4GK7 - chains M and b of the 34 polymer chains in the assembly; structure by X-ray diffraction, 2.80 A resolution.

# Chain M
Name: Proteasome component PRE4
Source organism: Saccharomyces cerevisiae
Notes: EC 3.4.25.1
UniProtKB: P30657 (PSB4_YEAST); residues -8 to 224 here correspond to UniProt positions 34-266 (UniProt number = residue number + 42)
Amino-acid sequence (233 residues; row label = number of the first residue in the row; numbers below 1 keep their minus sign (Thr-8 is residue -8)):
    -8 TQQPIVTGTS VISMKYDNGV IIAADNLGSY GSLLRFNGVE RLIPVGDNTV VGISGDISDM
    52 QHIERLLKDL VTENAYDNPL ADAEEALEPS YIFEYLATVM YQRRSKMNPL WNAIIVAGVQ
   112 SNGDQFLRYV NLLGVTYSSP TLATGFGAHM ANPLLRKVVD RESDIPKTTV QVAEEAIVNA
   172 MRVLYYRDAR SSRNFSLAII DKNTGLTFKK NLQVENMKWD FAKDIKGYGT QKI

# Chain b
Name: Proteasome component PRE3
Source organism: Saccharomyces cerevisiae
Notes: EC 3.4.25.1
UniProtKB: P38624 (PSB6_YEAST); residues 1-196 here correspond to UniProt positions 20-215 (UniProt number = residue number + 19)
Amino-acid sequence (196 residues; numbered 1 to 196; the number before each row is that of its first residue):
     1 TSIMAVTFKD GVILGADSRT TTGAYIANRV TDKLTRVHDK IWCCRSGSAA DTQAIADIVQ
    61 YHLELYTSQY GTPSTETAAS VFKELCYENK DNLTAGIIVA GYDDKNKGEV YTIPLGGSVH
   121 KLPYAIAGSG STFIYGYCDK NFRENMSKEE TVDFIKHSLS QAIKWDGSSG GVIRMVVLTA
   181 AGVERLIFYP DEYEQL
UniProt features mapped onto this chain:
  - active site: Thr1 (Nucleophile)
From the paper describing this entry:
  - binding site for Syringolin-glidobactin chimera: Thr1

# Interface between chain M and chain b
Residue-residue contacts (59; chain M residue first):
  Ser23(M) with Trp165(b); Asp166(b); Gly167(b), hydrogen bond (backbone-backbone)
  Leu24(M) with Phe133(b), hydrophobic; Trp165(b)
  Leu25(M) with Lys164(b); Trp165(b), hydrogen bond (backbone-backbone); Asp166(b); Gly167(b)
  Phe137(M) with Ala24(b), hydrophobic; Tyr25(b)
  Tyr176(M) with Glu194(b), hydrogen bond
  Tyr177(M) with Ile26(b); Arg29(b)
  Arg178(M) with Ala24(b); Tyr25(b); Ile26(b), hydrogen bond (backbone-backbone); Ala27(b), hydrogen bond (side chain-backbone); Arg29(b)
  Asp179(M) with Ala24(b); Ile26(b)
  Ala180(M) with Arg19(b); Ala24(b), hydrogen bond (backbone-backbone); Ile26(b), hydrophobic; Gly167(b)
  Arg181(M) with Ala24(b)
  Arg184(M) with Asp191(b), salt bridge; Glu194(b), salt bridge
  Lys209(M) with Arg29(b), hydrogen bond (backbone-side chain)
  Trp210(M) with Arg29(b); Gly171(b); Val172(b), hydrophobic; Tyr189(b); Pro190(b)
  Asp211(M) with Tyr189(b)
  Phe212(M) with Arg29(b); Val30(b), hydrophobic
  Ala213(M) with Val172(b), hydrophobic; Arg174(b), hydrogen bond (backbone-side chain); Ile187(b), hydrophobic
  Lys214(M) with Ile187(b); Tyr189(b)
  Ile216(M) with Val30(b); Arg174(b)
  Lys217(M) with Asp32(b)
  Gly218(M) with Asp32(b), hydrogen bond (backbone-side chain)
  Tyr219(M) with Thr35(b); Arg45(b); Gln53(b), hydrogen bond (side chain-backbone); Ala56(b); Asp57(b), hydrogen bond
  Gln222(M) with Asp32(b); Leu34(b); Thr35(b); Arg36(b), hydrogen bond (side chain-backbone); Trp42(b); Arg185(b)
  Ile224(M) with Trp42(b), hydrophobic; Arg185(b), hydrogen bond (backbone-side chain)
Other interface residues (no listed pair), chain M (26 interface residues in all): Arg26, Met141, Met208
Other interface residues (no listed pair), chain b (35 interface residues in all): Thr21, Gly23, Asn28, Ile163, Ser168

# In short
26 residues of chain M and 35 residues of chain b are in contact, with 13 hydrogen bonds and 2 salt bridges.
Polar contacts include Arg184(M)-Asp191(b), Arg184(M)-Glu194(b) and Tyr176(M)-Glu194(b). From UniProt:
active-site residue Thr1(b) on chain b. From the paper: a binding site for Syringolin-glidobactin chimera at
Thr1(b).
Here chain M is Proteasome component PRE4 and chain b is Proteasome component PRE3, both from Saccharomyces
cerevisiae. Entry 4GK7 (yeast 20S proteasome in complex with the Syringolin-Glidobactin chimera) was
determined by X-ray diffraction.
